PDB entry 6FIX | X-ray diffraction, 3.80 A resolution | chains A and B of the 6 polymer chains in the assembly

[Chain A (and B)]
Molecule: XRE family transcriptional regulator
From: Pseudomonas putida
Notes: chain B of this document is another copy of the same molecule, construct and numbering; everything in this record applies to it too
UniProt: A0A179R2V1 (A0A179R2V1_PSEPU); residues 2-99 here = UniProt positions 2-99
Sequence (105 residues; numbered -5 to 99; the number before each row is that of its first residue; numbers below 1 keep their minus sign (Met-5 is residue -5)):
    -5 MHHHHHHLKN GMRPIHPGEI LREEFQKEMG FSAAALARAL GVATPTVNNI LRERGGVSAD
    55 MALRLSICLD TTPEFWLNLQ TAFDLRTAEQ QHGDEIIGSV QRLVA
Disordered / not traced: -5 to 3, 99 (chain B: -5 to 0)
Sequence notes: initiating methionine (-5); expression tag (-4 to 1)
From the paper describing this entry:
  - binding site for the 31-nt DNA strand: Pro39, Asn42, Arg46

[Interface between chain A and chain B]
Contacting residue pairs (39; chain A residue first):
  Ala33(A) - Val94(B)
  Ala33(A) - Gln95(B)  hydrogen bond (backbone-backbone)
  Ala33(A) - Leu97(B)  hydrophobic
  Leu34(A) - Val94(B)
  Ala53(A) - Asp78(B)
  Asp54(A) - Ile90(B)
  Arg58(A) - Glu89(B)  salt bridge
  Arg58(A) - Ile90(B)
  Arg58(A) - Ser93(B)
  Arg58(A) - Val94(B)
  Ile61(A) - Ile90(B)  hydrophobic
  Ile61(A) - Val94(B)  hydrophobic
  Ile61(A) - Arg96(B)
  Cys62(A) - Val94(B)  hydrophobic
  Cys62(A) - Gln95(B)
  Cys62(A) - Arg96(B)
  Cys62(A) - Leu97(B)  hydrogen bond (backbone-backbone)
  Asp64(A) - Arg96(B)  salt bridge
  Asp64(A) - Ala99(B)
  Asn72(A) - Asn72(B)
  Thr75(A) - Thr75(B)
  Leu79(A) - Glu68(B)
  Leu79(A) - Leu71(B)  hydrophobic
  Ile90(A) - Asp54(B)
  Ile90(A) - Leu57(B)  hydrophobic
  Ile90(A) - Arg58(B)
  Ile90(A) - Ile61(B)  hydrophobic
  Ser93(A) - Arg58(B)  hydrogen bond
  Val94(A) - Ala33(B)
  Val94(A) - Leu34(B)
  Val94(A) - Arg58(B)
  Val94(A) - Ile61(B)  hydrophobic
  Val94(A) - Cys62(B)  hydrophobic
  Gln95(A) - Ala33(B)  hydrogen bond (backbone-backbone)
  Gln95(A) - Cys62(B)
  Arg96(A) - Ile61(B)
  Arg96(A) - Asp64(B)
  Leu97(A) - Ala33(B)  hydrophobic
  Leu97(A) - Cys62(B)  hydrogen bond (backbone-backbone)
Interface residues without a listed pair, chain A (26 interface residues in all): Leu30, Gly35, Leu71, Asp78, Ala82, Glu83, His86, Ile91, Val98
Interface residues without a listed pair, chain B (25 interface residues in all): Ala53, Pro67, Leu79, Ile91

[In short]
The interface between chain A and chain B involves 26 residues on one side and 25 on the other, with 5
hydrogen bonds and 2 salt bridges. Polar pairs include Arg58(A)-Glu89(B), Asp64(A)-Arg96(B) and
Ser93(A)-Arg58(B). From the paper: a binding site for the 31-nt DNA strand at Pro39(A), Asn42(A) and Arg46(A).
Chain A and chain B are both XRE family transcriptional regulator (Pseudomonas putida); the structure,
antitoxin GraA in complex with its operator, was determined by X-ray diffraction together with 6F8H and 6F8S
from the same study.
